8D4S - chains A and B; structure by X-ray diffraction, 1.95 A resolution.

# Chain A
Name: Cathepsin G, C-terminal truncated form
Source organism: Homo sapiens
Reference sequence: P08311 (CATG_HUMAN); residues 16-238 here correspond to UniProt positions 21-243 (UniProt number = residue number + 5)
Sequence (223 residues; numbered 16 to 238; the number before each row is that of its first residue):
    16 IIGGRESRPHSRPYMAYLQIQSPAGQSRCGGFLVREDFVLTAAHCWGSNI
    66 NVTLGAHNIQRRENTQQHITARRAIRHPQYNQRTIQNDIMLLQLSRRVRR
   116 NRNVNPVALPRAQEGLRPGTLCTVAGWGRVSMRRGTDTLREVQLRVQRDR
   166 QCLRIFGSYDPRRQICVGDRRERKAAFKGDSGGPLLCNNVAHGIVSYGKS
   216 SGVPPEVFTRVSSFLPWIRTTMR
Cystine bridges: C44-C60, C137-C202, C167-C181
Glycans and other covalent adducts: N-acetylglucosamine (NAG) linked to N66
Curated features (UniProtKB/Swiss-Prot):
  - region (Important for antimicrobial activity): I16 to R20, H92 to L106
  - active site (Charge relay system): H59, D103, S196
  - glycosylation: N66 (N-linked (GlcNAc...) (complex) asparagine)

# Chain B
Name: Extracellular Adherence Protein
Source organism: Staphylococcus aureus subsp. aureus Mu50
Reference sequence: Q99QS1 (MAP_STAAM); residues 49-145 here = UniProt positions 49-145
Sequence (100 residues; each row starts with the number of its first residue):
    46 GSTIQIPYTITVNGTSQNILSSLTFNKNQNISYKDIENKVKSVLYFNRGI
    96 SDIDLRLSKQAEYTVHFKNGTKRVIDLKSGIYTADLINTSDIKAISVNVD
Disordered / not traced: 46, 125-129
Sequence notes: expression tag (46-48)

# How chain A and chain B interact
Pairs across the interface (56; chain A residue first):
  S37(A) - F91(B)
  P38(A) - S87(B)
  A39(A) - L68(B)
  A39(A) - T69(B)  hydrogen bond (backbone-backbone)
  G40(A) - S67(B)
  G40(A) - T69(B)
  Q41(A) - Q50(B)
  Q41(A) - S66(B)
  Q41(A) - S67(B)  hydrogen bond (backbone-backbone)
  S42(A) - I64(B)
  S42(A) - L65(B)
  S42(A) - S66(B)
  R43(A) - I64(B)
  R43(A) - L65(B)  hydrogen bond (backbone-backbone)
  C44(A) - I64(B)  hydrophobic
  H59(A) - Q62(B)
  H59(A) - N63(B)
  H59(A) - I64(B)
  W61(A) - F91(B)
  Y95(A) - Q62(B)
  Q97(A) - F91(B)  hydrogen bond (side chain-backbone)
  Q97(A) - N92(B)
  Q97(A) - R93(B)  hydrogen bond (backbone-side chain)
  Q97(A) - G94(B)
  R98(A) - R93(B)  hydrogen bond (backbone-side chain)
  I100(A) - T60(B)
  I100(A) - Q62(B)
  I100(A) - R93(B)
  F171(A) - G59(B)
  F171(A) - T60(B)
  A191(A) - N63(B)
  F192(A) - N63(B)
  K193(A) - T54(B)
  K193(A) - S61(B)  hydrogen bond
  K193(A) - Q62(B)  hydrogen bond (side chain-backbone)
  K193(A) - N63(B)
  K193(A) - I64(B)
  K193(A) - L65(B)
  G194(A) - N63(B)  hydrogen bond (backbone-backbone)
  G194(A) - I64(B)
  G194(A) - L65(B)
  D195(A) - N63(B)  hydrogen bond (backbone-backbone)
  S196(A) - N63(B)  hydrogen bond (side chain-backbone)
  S196(A) - I64(B)  hydrogen bond (side chain-backbone)
  V210(A) - N63(B)
  S211(A) - Q62(B)
  S211(A) - N63(B)  hydrogen bond (backbone-backbone)
  Y212(A) - T60(B)
  Y212(A) - S61(B)
  Y212(A) - N63(B)
  G213(A) - T60(B)
  G213(A) - S61(B)  hydrogen bond (backbone-backbone)
  K214(A) - G59(B)  hydrogen bond (side chain-backbone)
  S215(A) - T56(B)
  S215(A) - S61(B)
  E221(A) - N63(B)  hydrogen bond
Other interface residues (no listed pair), chain A (33 interface residues in all): Q36, C60, G62, R144, M147
Other interface residues (no listed pair), chain B (23 interface residues in all): Y53, V88, Y90, K138

# Summary
Chain A and chain B form an interface of 33 and 23 residues respectively, with 16 hydrogen bonds. Among the
polar pairs are Q97(A)-F91(B), Q97(A)-R93(B) and R98(A)-R93(B). Covalently linked N-acetylglucosamine: at
N66(A). Curated annotation (UniProt) lists 3 active-site residues on chain A.
Chain A is Cathepsin G, C-terminal truncated form (Homo sapiens) and chain B is Extracellular Adherence
Protein (Staphylococcus aureus subsp. aureus Mu50); the structure, Crystal Structure of Cathepsin G Inhibited
by Eap1 from S. aureus, was determined by X-ray diffraction together with 8D4O, 8D4Q, 8D4U and 8D4V from the
same study.
